PDB entry 6KJA | X-ray diffraction, 3.06 A resolution | chains A and C of the 6 polymer chains in the assembly

# Chain A (and C)
Protein: Aspartate carbamoyltransferase catalytic subunit
Source organism: Escherichia coli K-12
Notes: EC 2.1.3.2; chain C of this document is another copy of the same molecule, construct and numbering; everything in this record applies to it too
UniProtKB: P0A786 (PYRB_ECOLI); residues 1-310 here correspond to UniProt positions 2-311 (UniProt number = residue number + 1)
Amino-acid sequence (310 residues; row label = number of the first residue in the row):
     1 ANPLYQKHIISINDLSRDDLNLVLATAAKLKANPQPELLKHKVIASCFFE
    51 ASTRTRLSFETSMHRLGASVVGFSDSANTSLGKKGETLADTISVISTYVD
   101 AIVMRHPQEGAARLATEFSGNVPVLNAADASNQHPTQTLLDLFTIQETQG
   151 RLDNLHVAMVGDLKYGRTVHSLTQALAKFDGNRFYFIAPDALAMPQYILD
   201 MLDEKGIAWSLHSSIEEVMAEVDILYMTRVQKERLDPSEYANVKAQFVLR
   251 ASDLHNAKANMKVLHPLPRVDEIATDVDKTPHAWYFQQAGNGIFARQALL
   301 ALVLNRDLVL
Unresolved in the structure: 1, 80-84, 310 (chain C: 79-85)
Differences from the reference sequence: engineered mutation Ala128 (Gly129 in P0A786), Ala130 (Gly131 in P0A786)
UniProt features mapped onto this chain:
  - binding site (carbamoyl phosphate): Arg54, Thr55, Arg105, His134, Gln137, Leu267, Pro268
  - binding site (L-aspartate): Lys84, Arg167, Arg229
What the authors report for this chain:
  - conformationally variable residues (side-chain flip): Arg167
  - mutagenesis - C47A/G166P/A241C, C47A/G128A/G130A/A241C, G128A/G130A: abolished catalytic activity
  - mutagenesis - G128A/G130A, R167A: unchanged binding to CP

# Interface between chain A and chain C
Pairs across the interface - 32 pairs, chain A then chain C:
  Lys40(A) - Glu37(C)  salt bridge
  Lys40(A) - Lys40(C)
  His41(A) - Pro36(C)
  His41(A) - Glu37(C)  salt bridge
  His41(A) - Arg65(C)
  Val43(A) - Arg65(C)
  Ser69(A) - His64(C)
  Val70(A) - His64(C)  hydrogen bond (backbone-side chain)
  Val71(A) - Leu57(C)  hydrophobic
  Val71(A) - Glu60(C)
  Val71(A) - Thr61(C)
  Val71(A) - His64(C)
  Gly72(A) - Arg56(C)  hydrogen bond (backbone-side chain)
  Gly72(A) - Leu57(C)
  Phe73(A) - Thr53(C)
  Phe73(A) - Arg56(C)
  Phe73(A) - Leu57(C)  hydrophobic
  Glu86(A) - Pro268(C)
  Asp90(A) - Arg269(C)  salt bridge
  Asp90(A) - Phe286(C)
  Ser93(A) - Phe286(C)
  Val94(A) - Leu267(C)  hydrophobic
  Val94(A) - Phe286(C)  hydrophobic
  Thr97(A) - Gly290(C)
  Thr97(A) - Ile293(C)
  Tyr98(A) - Arg54(C)
  Tyr98(A) - Ser58(C)
  Tyr98(A) - Thr61(C)
  Tyr98(A) - Arg65(C)  hydrogen bond (backbone-side chain)
  Tyr98(A) - Ala289(C)
  Val99(A) - Arg65(C)
  Asp100(A) - Arg65(C)  salt bridge
Interface residues without a listed pair, chain A (17 interface residues in all): Ile95

# Summary
The interface between chain A and chain C involves 17 residues on one side and 19 on the other, with 3
hydrogen bonds and 4 salt bridges. Polar contacts include Lys40(A)-Glu37(C), His41(A)-Glu37(C) and
Asp90(A)-Arg269(C). The paper reports that C47A/G166P/A241C, C47A/G128A/G130A/A241C and G128A/G130A of chain A
abolish catalytic activity; conformational variability at Arg167(A).
Chain A and chain C are both Aspartate carbamoyltransferase catalytic subunit (Escherichia coli K-12); the
structure, E. coli ATCase holoenzyme mutant - G128/130A (catalytic chain), was determined by X-ray diffraction
(same publication as 6KJ7, 6KJ8 and 6KJ9).
